Entry 6E9Y (electron microscopy, 4.30 A resolution (low resolution: residue-level contacts below are approximate; hydrogen-bond / salt-bridge calls are withheld)); this record covers chains A and F of the 15 polymer chains in the assembly.

Chain A (and F):
Molecule: DHF38 filament
Organism: synthetic construct
Notes: chain F of this document is another copy of the same molecule, construct and numbering; everything in this record applies to it too
Amino-acid sequence (227 residues; numbered 1 to 227; the number before each row is that of its first residue):
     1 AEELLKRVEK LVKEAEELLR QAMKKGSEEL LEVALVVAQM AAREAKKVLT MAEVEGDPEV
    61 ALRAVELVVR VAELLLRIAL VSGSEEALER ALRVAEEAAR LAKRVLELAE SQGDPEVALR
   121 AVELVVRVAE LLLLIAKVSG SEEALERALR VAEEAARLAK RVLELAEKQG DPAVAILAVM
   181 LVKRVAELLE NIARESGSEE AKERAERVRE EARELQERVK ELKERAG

Chain A / chain F interface:
Contacting residue pairs (15):
  Glu29(A) with Met180(F)
  Glu32(A) with Lys223(F)
  Val33(A) with Ile176(F)
  Leu35(A) with Gly227(F)
  Val36(A) with Pro172(F); Ile176(F); Gly227(F)
  Gln39(A) with Gly227(F)
  Met40(A) with Asp171(F); Pro172(F); Ala226(F); Gly227(F)
  Arg43(A) with Arg225(F); Ala226(F); Gly227(F)
Interface residues without a listed pair, chain A (14 interface residues in all): Lys10, Glu14, Ser27, Leu30, Val37, Ala38
Interface residues without a listed pair, chain F (12 interface residues in all): Glu116, Gly170, Ala173, Leu177

In short:
14 residues of chain A face 12 of chain F across their interface.
Chain A and chain F are both DHF38 filament (synthetic construct); the structure, DHF38 filament, was
determined by electron microscopy (same publication as 6E9R, 6E9T, 6E9V, 6E9X and 6E9Z).
